Entry 6E33 (X-ray diffraction, 1.71 A resolution); this record covers chains A and B of the 3 polymer chains in the assembly.

== Chain A ==
Molecule: Uncharacterized transcriptional regulatory protein C27B12.11c
Source organism: Schizosaccharomyces pombe (strain 972 / ATCC 24843)
Reference sequence: O13658 (YBCB_SCHPO); residues 279-339 here = UniProt positions 279-339
Amino-acid sequence (61 residues; row label = number of the first residue in the row):
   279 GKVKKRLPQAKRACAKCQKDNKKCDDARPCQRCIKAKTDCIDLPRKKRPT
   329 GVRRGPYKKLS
Disordered / not traced: 337-339
Ion coordination: Zn2+ site 1: Cys292, Cys308, Cys311, Cys318; Zn2+ site 2: Cys292, Cys295, Cys302, Cys308
Curated features (UniProtKB/Swiss-Prot):
  - DNA-binding region: Cys292 to Cys318 (Zn(2)-C6 fungal-type)
From the paper describing this entry:
  - Zn2+ coordination: Cys292, Cys295, Cys302, Cys308, Cys311, Cys318
  - contacts within the chain: Arg290-Arg306 (backbone contact), Asp303-Arg306 (backbone contact), Ala305-Arg306 (backbone contact), Arg306-Asp320 (salt bridge)
  - binding site for the 20-nt DNA strand: Lys283, Asp298, Asn299, Lys300, Arg326, Gly329, Arg331, Gly333, Tyr335
  - binding site for the 20-nt DNA strand (chain B): Lys282, Arg284, Gln287, Ala291, Gln296, Asn299, Lys300, Lys301, Arg323, Lys324, Arg332, Tyr335, Lys336
  - binding site for Zn2+: Cys302
  - specificity-determining residues: Arg284, Lys300
  - mutagenesis - Q287A, K289A, Q296A, K297A, K301A, K313A, K324A, R331A: unchanged growth
  - mutagenesis - K300A, R306A, R323A, R326A: decreased growth
  - mutagenesis - K300A, R306A, R323A, R326A: decreased signaling in response to starvation
  - mutagenesis - K324A, R331A: decreased signaling
  - mutagenesis - K300A, R306A, R326A: abolished binding to site 1 probe
  - mutagenesis - R323A: decreased binding to site 1 probe
  - mutagenesis - R331A: unchanged binding to site 1
  - mutagenesis - R306A: abolished binding to site 2
  - mutagenesis - R306A: abolished binding to tgp1 DNA
  - mutagenesis - R306A: decreased stability (proposed by the authors, not directly observed)
  - mutagenesis - R331A: unchanged binding to tgp1 site
  - mutagenesis - R323A (16-fold), R326A (16-fold): decreased binding to tgp1 site

== Chain B ==
Molecule: 20-nt DNA strand
Sequence (20 nucleotides; each row starts with the number of its first residue):
     1 GATTTGAATGTCCGAAGGAT

== How chain A and chain B interact ==
Residue-residue contacts - 34 pairs, chain A then chain B:
  Lys282(A) with DC13(B), hydrogen bond to the phosphate; DG14(B), salt bridge to the phosphate
  Arg284(A) with DT11(B), hydrogen bond to the base; DC12(B), hydrogen bond to the sugar; DC13(B), hydrogen bond to the sugar
  Gln287(A) with DG10(B), hydrogen bond to the base; DT11(B), sugar contact; DC12(B), phosphate contact
  Ala288(A) with DT11(B), phosphate contact; DC12(B), hydrogen bond to the phosphate
  Arg290(A) with DT11(B), phosphate contact
  Ala291(A) with DT11(B), hydrogen bond to the phosphate
  Gln296(A) with DT11(B), hydrogen bond to the phosphate
  Asn299(A) with DC12(B), hydrogen bond to the base; DC13(B), hydrogen bond to the base
  Lys300(A) with DC12(B), sugar contact; DG14(B), hydrogen bond to the base; DA15(B), base contact
  Lys301(A) with DC12(B), salt bridge to the phosphate; DC13(B), phosphate contact
  Cys302(A) with DC12(B), hydrogen bond to the phosphate
  Arg323(A) with DG10(B), hydrogen bond to the phosphate; DT11(B), salt bridge to the phosphate
  Lys324(A) with DT9(B), salt bridge to the phosphate; DG10(B), hydrogen bond to the phosphate
  Arg326(A) with DG6(B), base contact; DA7(B), base contact
  Arg332(A) with DT5(B), hydrogen bond to the base; DG6(B), hydrogen bond to the sugar; DA7(B), hydrogen bond to the sugar
  Tyr335(A) with DT5(B), hydrogen bond to the base; DG6(B), phosphate contact
  Lys336(A) with DT5(B), sugar contact; DG6(B), salt bridge to the phosphate

== Summary ==
The interface between chain A and chain B involves 17 residues on one side and 10 on the other, with 18
hydrogen bonds and 5 salt bridges. Polar contacts include Arg284(A)-DT11(B), Gln287(A)-DG10(B) and
Asn299(A)-DC12(B). The paper reports a binding site for the 20-nt DNA strand (chain B) at Lys282(A), Arg284(A)
and Gln287(A) among others; K300A, R306A and R323A of chain A, among others, reduce growth; 12 substitutions
were tested in all.
Here chain A is Uncharacterized transcriptional regulatory protein C27B12.11c (Schizosaccharomyces pombe
(strain 972 / ATCC 24843)) and chain B is a 20-nt DNA strand. Entry 6E33 (Crystal Structure of Pho7-DNA
complex) was determined by X-ray diffraction.
